PDB entry 2IFG | X-ray diffraction, 3.40 A resolution | chains B and E of the 4 polymer chains in the assembly

Chain B:
Name: High affinity nerve growth factor receptor
From: Homo sapiens
Notes: EC 2.7.10.1
UniProtKB: P04629 (NTRK1_HUMAN); residues 36-382 here = UniProt positions 36-382
Sequence (347 residues; numbered 36 to 382; the number before each row is that of its first residue):
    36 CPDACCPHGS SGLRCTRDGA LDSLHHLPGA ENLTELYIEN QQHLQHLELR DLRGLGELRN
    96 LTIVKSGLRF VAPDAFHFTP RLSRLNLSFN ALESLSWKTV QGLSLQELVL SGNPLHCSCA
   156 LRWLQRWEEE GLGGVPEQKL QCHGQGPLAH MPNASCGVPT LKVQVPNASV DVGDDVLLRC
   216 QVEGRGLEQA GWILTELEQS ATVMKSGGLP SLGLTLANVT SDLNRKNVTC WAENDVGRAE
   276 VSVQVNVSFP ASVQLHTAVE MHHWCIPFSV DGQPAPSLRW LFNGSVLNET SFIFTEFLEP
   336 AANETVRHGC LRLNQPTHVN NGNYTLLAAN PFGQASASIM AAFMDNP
Curated features (UniProtKB/Swiss-Prot):
  - glycosylation (N-linked (GlcNAc...) asparagine): Asn67, Asn95, Asn121, Asn188, Asn202, Asn253, Asn262, Asn281, Asn318, Asn323, Asn338, Asn358
  - natural variant: Leu93 (L93P: In CIPA), Ala107 (A107V: In an ovarian serous carcinoma sample), Ala110 (A110D: In CIPA), Leu213 (L213P: In CIPA), Tyr359 (Y359C: In CIPA)
Cystine bridges: Cys36-Cys41, Cys40-Cys50, Cys152-Cys177, Cys154-Cys191, Cys215-Cys265, Cys300-Cys345
Covalent attachments: glycan linked to Asn95, Asn121, Asn188, Asn281; N-acetylglucosamine (NAG) linked to Asn262, Asn358
Reported in the primary citation:
  - post-translational modification sites: Asn95, Asn121, Asn188, Asn262, Asn281, Asn358
  - binding site for N-acetylglucosamine: Asn95, Arg157, Asn188, Asn281

Chain E:
Name: Beta-nerve growth factor
From: Homo sapiens
UniProtKB: P01138 (NGF_HUMAN); residues 1-120 here correspond to UniProt positions 122-241 (UniProt number = residue number + 121)
Sequence (120 residues; each row starts with the number of its first residue):
     1 SSSHPIFHRG EFSVCDSVSV WVGDKTTATD IKGKEVMVLG EVNINNSVFK QYFFETKCRD
    61 PNPVDSGCRG IDSKHWNSYC TTTHTFVKAL TMDGKQAAWR FIRIDTACVC VLSRKAVRRA
Disordered / not traced: 1, 61-66, 116-120
Curated features (UniProtKB/Swiss-Prot):
  - binding site (a 1-acyl-sn-glycero-3-phospho-(1D-myo-inositol)): Tyr52, Lys88
  - binding site (a 1-acyl-sn-glycero-3-phospho-L-serine): Lys88
Cystine bridges: Cys15-Cys80, Cys58-Cys108, Cys68-Cys110

How chain B and chain E interact:
Contacting residue pairs (10; chain B residue first):
  His297(B) - Val111(E)
  Phe327(B) - Thr29(E)
  Phe327(B) - Arg103(E)
  Asn349(B) - His84(E)
  Asn349(B) - Arg103(E)  hydrogen bond (backbone-side chain)
  Gln350(B) - His84(E)  hydrogen bond (side chain-backbone)
  Gln350(B) - Phe86(E)
  Gln350(B) - Arg103(E)
  Thr352(B) - Ile31(E)
  Val354(B) - Ile31(E)
Also at the interface, not in a pair above, chain E (10 interface residues in all): Thr81, Thr83, Thr85, Val109

Summary:
Chain B and chain E form an interface of 6 and 10 residues respectively, with 2 hydrogen bonds. Polar contacts
include Asn349(B)-Arg103(E) and Gln350(B)-His84(E). N-acetylglucosamine is covalently linked to Asn262(B) and
Asn358(B). The paper reports a binding site for N-acetylglucosamine at Asn95(B), Arg157(B) and Asn188(B) among
others; modification sites Asn95(B), Asn121(B) and Asn188(B) among others.
Here chain B is High affinity nerve growth factor receptor and chain E is Beta-nerve growth factor, both from
Homo sapiens. Entry 2IFG (Structure of the extracellular segment of human TRKA in complex with nerve growth
factor) was determined by X-ray diffraction.
